Entry 8SQM (electron microscopy, 3.40 A resolution); this record covers chains A and B.

# Chain A
Protein: Metal resistance protein YCF1
Organism: Saccharomyces cerevisiae
Notes: EC 7.2.2.2, 7.6.2.3
UniProt: P39109 (YCFI_YEAST); residues 1-1515 here = UniProt positions 1-1515
Amino-acid sequence (1537 residues; each row starts with the number of its first residue):
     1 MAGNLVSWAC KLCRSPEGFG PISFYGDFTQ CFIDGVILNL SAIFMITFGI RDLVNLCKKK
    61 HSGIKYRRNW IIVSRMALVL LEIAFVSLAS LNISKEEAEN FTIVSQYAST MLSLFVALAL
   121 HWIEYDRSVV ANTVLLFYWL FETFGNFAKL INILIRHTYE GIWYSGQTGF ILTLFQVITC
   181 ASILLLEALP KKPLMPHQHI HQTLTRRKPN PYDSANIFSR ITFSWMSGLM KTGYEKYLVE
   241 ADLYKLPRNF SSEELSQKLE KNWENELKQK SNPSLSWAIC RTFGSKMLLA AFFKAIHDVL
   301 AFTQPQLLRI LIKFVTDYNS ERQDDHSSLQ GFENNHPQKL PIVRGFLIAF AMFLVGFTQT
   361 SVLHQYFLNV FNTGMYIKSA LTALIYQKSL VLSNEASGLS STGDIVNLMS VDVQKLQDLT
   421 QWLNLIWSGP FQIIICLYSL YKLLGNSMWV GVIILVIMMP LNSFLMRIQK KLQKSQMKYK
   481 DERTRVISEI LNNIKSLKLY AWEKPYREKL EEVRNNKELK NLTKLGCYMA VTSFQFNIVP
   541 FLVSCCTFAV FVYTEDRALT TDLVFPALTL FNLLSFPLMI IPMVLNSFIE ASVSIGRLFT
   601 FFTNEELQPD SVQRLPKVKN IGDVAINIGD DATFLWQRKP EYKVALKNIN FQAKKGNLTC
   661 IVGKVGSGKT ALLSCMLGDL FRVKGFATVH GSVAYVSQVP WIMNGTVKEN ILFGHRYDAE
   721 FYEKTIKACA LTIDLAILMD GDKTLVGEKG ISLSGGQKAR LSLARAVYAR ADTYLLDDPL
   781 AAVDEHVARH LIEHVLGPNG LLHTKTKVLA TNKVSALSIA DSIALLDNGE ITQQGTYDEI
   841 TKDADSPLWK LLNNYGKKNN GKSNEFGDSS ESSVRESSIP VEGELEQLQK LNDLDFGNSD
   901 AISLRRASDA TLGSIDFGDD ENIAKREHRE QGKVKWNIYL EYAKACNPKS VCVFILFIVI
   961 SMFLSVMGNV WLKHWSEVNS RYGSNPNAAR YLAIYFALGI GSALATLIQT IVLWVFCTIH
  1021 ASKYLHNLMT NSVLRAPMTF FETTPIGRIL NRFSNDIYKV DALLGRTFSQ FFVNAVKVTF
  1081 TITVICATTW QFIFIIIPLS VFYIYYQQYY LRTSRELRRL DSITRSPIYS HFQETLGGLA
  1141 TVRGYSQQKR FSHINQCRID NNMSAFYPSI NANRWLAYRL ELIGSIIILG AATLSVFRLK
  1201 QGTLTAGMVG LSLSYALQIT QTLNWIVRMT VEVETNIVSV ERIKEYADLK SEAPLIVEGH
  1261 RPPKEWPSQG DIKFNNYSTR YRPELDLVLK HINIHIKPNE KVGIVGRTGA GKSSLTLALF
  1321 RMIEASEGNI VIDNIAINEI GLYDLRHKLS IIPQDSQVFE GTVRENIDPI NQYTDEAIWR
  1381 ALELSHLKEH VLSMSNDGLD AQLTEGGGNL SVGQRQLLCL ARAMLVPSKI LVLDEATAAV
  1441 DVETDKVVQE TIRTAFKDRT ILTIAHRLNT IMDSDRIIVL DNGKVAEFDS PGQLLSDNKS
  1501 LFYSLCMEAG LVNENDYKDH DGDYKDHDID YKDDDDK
Unresolved in the structure: 1-9, 197-204, 325-336, 853-925, 1264-1269, 1507-1537
Sequence notes: expression tag (1516-1537)
Swiss-Prot annotation at these positions:
  - binding site (ATP): Gly663 to Thr670, Gly1306 to Ser1313
  - modified residue: Ser251 (Phosphoserine), Ser873 (Phosphoserine), Ser903 (Phosphoserine), Ser908 (Phosphoserine), Thr911 (Phosphothreonine), Ser914 (Phosphoserine)
  - mutagenesis: Phe713 (Loss of function), Ser908 (S908A: Loss of function)
Residues lining bound ligands: 3-sn-phosphatidylethanolamine (8PE; (2R)-3-{[(S)-(2-aminoethoxy)(hydroxy)phosphoryl]oxy}-2-(tetradecanoyloxy)propyl octadecanoate): Ile151, Leu154, Ile155, Thr158, Tyr159, Ile342, Val343, Phe346, Leu347, Thr1193, Phe1197, Lys1200
Reported in the primary citation:
  - binding site for 3-sn-phosphatidylethanolamine: Ile151, Leu154, Ile155, Thr158, Tyr159, Val343, Leu347, Thr1193, Lys1200
  - post-translational modification sites: Ser903, Ser908, Thr911, Ser914 (citing earlier work)

# Chain B
Protein: Unknown peptide from Ycf1p R region
Organism: Saccharomyces cerevisiae
Amino-acid sequence (14 residues; row label = number of the first residue in the row; X marks 14 residues of unknown identity (built as UNK)):
     1 XXXXXXXXXX XXXX

# How chain A and chain B interact
Interface residues of chain A (facing chain B), 11 residues: Glu240, Gly714, His715, Arg716, Tyr768, Ala769, Arg770, His1153, Cys1157, Arg1158, Asn1161

# Summary
Chain A and chain B make no direct contact in this assembly. Bound to chain A: 3-sn-phosphatidylethanolamine.
From UniProt: 16 ATP-binding residues and 2 mutagenesis sites on chain A. From the paper: a binding site for
3-sn-phosphatidylethanolamine at Ile151(A), Leu154(A) and Ile155(A) among others; modification sites
Ser903(A), Ser908(A) and Thr911(A) among others.
Here chain A is Metal resistance protein YCF1 and chain B is Unknown peptide from Ycf1p R region, both from
Saccharomyces cerevisiae. Entry 8SQM (Cleaved Ycf1p Monomer in the IFwide-alpha conformation) was determined
by electron microscopy together with 8SQ0 and 8SQL from the same study.
